1OGE - chains A and E of the 5 polymer chains in the assembly; structure by X-ray diffraction, 2.05 A resolution.

# Chain A (and E)
Molecule: High affinity ribose transport protein rbsd
From: Bacillus subtilis
Notes: chain E of this document is another copy of the same molecule, construct and numbering; everything in this record applies to it too
UniProt: P36946 (RBSD_BACSU); residue numbers follow UniProt; this construct covers 1-131
Amino-acid sequence (131 residues; numbered 1 to 131; the number before each row is that of its first residue):
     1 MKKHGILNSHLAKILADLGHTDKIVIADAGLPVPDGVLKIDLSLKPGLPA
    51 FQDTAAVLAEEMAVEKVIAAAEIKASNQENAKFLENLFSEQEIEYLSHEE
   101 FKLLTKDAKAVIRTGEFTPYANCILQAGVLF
Swiss-Prot annotation at these positions:
  - active site: H20 (Proton donor)
  - binding site (substrate): D28, H98, Y120 to N122
  - mutagenesis: H98 (H98A: Reduced sugar-binding affinity)

# How chain A and chain E interact
Contacting residue pairs (13):
  D28(A) with F131(E)
  G30(A) with G19(E); H20(E), hydrogen bond (backbone-backbone); F131(E)
  P32(A) with G19(E); H20(E); D22(E)
  D35(A) with K109(E), salt bridge
  K39(A) with D17(E), salt bridge
  E116(A) with F131(E)
  F117(A) with F131(E)
  T118(A) with F131(E)
  P119(A) with F131(E)
Other interface residues (no listed pair), chain A (11 interface residues in all): A29, V33
Other interface residues (no listed pair), chain E (8 interface residues in all): T21, L130

# Overview
The interface between chain A and chain E involves 11 residues on one side and 8 on the other, with 1 hydrogen
bond and 2 salt bridges. Polar contacts include D35(A)-K109(E), K39(A)-D17(E) and G30(A)-H20(E).
Chain A and chain E are both High affinity ribose transport protein rbsd (Bacillus subtilis); the structure,
The Structure of Bacillus subtilis RbsD complexed with Ribose 5-phosphate, was determined by X-ray diffraction
together with 1OGC, 1OGD and 1OGF from the same study.
